PDB entry 7U5C | electron microscopy, 4.60 A resolution (low resolution: residue-level contacts below are approximate; hydrogen-bond / salt-bridge calls are withheld) | chains E and F of the 8 polymer chains in the assembly

Chain E:
Protein: CST complex subunit CTC1
Organism: Homo sapiens
Reference sequence: Q2NKJ3 (CTC1_HUMAN); numbering as in UniProt (aligned over 1-1217)
Sequence (1221 residues; each row starts with the number of its first residue; numbers below 1 keep their minus sign (Gly-3 is residue -3)):
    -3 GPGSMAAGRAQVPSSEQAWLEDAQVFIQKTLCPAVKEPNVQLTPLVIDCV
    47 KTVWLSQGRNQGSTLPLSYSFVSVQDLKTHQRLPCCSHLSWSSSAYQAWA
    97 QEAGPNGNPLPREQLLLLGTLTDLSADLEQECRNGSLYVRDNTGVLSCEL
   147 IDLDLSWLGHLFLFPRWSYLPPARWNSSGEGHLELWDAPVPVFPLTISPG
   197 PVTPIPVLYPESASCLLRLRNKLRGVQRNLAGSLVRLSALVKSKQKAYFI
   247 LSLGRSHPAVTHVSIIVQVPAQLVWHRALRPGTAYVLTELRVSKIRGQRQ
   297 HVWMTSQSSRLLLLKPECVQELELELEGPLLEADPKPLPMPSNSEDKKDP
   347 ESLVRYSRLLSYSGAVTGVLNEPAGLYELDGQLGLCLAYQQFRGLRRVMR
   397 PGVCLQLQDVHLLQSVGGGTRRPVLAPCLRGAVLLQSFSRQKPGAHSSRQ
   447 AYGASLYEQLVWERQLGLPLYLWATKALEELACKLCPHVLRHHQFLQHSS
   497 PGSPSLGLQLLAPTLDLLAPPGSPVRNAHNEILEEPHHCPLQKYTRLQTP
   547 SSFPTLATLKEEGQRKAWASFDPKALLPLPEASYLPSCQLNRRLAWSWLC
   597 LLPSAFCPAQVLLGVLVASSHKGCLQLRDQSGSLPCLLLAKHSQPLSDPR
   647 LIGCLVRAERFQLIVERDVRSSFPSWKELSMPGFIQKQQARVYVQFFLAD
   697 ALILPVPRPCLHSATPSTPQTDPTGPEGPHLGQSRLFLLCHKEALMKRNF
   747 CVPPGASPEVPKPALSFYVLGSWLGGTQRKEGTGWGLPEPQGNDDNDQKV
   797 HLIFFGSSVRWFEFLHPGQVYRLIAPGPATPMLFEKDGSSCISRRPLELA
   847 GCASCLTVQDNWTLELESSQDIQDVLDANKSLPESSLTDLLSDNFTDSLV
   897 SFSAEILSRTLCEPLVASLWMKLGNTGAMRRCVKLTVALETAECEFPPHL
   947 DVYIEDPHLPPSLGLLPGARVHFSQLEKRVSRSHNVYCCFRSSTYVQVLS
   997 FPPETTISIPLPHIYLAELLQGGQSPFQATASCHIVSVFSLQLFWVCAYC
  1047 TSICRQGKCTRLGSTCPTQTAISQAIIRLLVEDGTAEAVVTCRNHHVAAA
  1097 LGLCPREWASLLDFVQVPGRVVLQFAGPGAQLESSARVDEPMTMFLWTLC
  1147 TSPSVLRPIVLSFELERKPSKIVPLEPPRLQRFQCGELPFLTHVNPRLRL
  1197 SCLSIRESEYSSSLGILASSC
Unresolved in the structure: -3 to 7, 192-202, 311-344, 709-725, 1059
Construct notes: expression tag (-3 to 0)
Bound ions: Zn2+: Ser1048, Ile1049, Cys1050, Cys1055
Swiss-Prot annotation at these positions:
  - natural variant: Ala227 (A227V: In CRMCC1), Val259 (V259M: In CRMCC1), Gly503 (G503R: In CRMCC1), Val665 (V665G: In CRMCC1), Arg840 (R840W: In CRMCC1), Val871 (V871M: In CRMCC1), Arg975 (R975G: In CRMCC1), Cys985 (deletion: In CRMCC1), Arg987 (R987W: In CRMCC1), Leu1142 (L1142H: In CRMCC1), Leu1196 to Arg1202 (deletion: In CRMCC1)
From the paper describing this entry:
  - disease-associated variants - A227V, V259M, V665G: decreased binding to Polalpha/primase (citing earlier work)

Chain F:
Protein: CST complex subunit STN1
Organism: Homo sapiens
Reference sequence: Q9H668 (STN1_HUMAN); residues 1-368 here = UniProt positions 1-368
Sequence (368 residues; numbered 1 to 368; the number before each row is that of its first residue):
     1 MQPGSSRCEEETPSLLWGLDPVFLAFAKLYIRDILDMKESRQVPGVFLYN
    51 GHPIKQVDVLGTVIGVRERDAFYSYGVDDSTGVINCICWKKLNTESVSAA
   101 PSAARELSLTSQLKKLQETIEQKTKIEIGDTIRVRGSIRTYREEREIHAT
   151 TYYKVDDPVWNIQIARMLELPTIYRKVYDQPFHSSALEKEEALSNPGALD
   201 LPSLTSLLSEKAKEFLMENRVQSFYQQELEMVESLLSLANQPVIHSASSD
   251 QVNFKKDTTSKAIHSIFKNAIQLLQEKGLVFQKDDGFDNLYYVTREDKDL
   301 HRKIHRIIQQDCQKPNHMEKGCHFLHILACARLSIRPGLSEAVLQQVLEL
   351 LEDQSDIVSTMEHYYTAF
Unresolved in the structure: 1-10, 18, 92-108, 184-368
Swiss-Prot annotation at these positions:
  - DNA-binding region: Val57 to Val155 (OB)
  - natural variant: Arg135 (R135T: In CRMCC2), Asp157 (D157Y: In CRMCC2)
  - mutagenesis: Asp78 (D78A: Defective of TEN1 binding; when associated with Ala-164 or Ala-167), Ile164 (I164A: Defective of TEN1 binding; when associated with Ala-78), Met167 (M167A: Defective of TEN1 binding; when associated with Ala-78)

Chain E / chain F interface:
Pairs across the interface (75):
  Ala1013(E) with Lys176(F); Val177(F)
  His1030(E) with Arg135(F)
  Glu1078(E) with Ala25(F); Phe26(F); Arg135(F)
  Gly1080(E) with Phe26(F); Tyr178(F)
  Thr1081(E) with Pro21(F); Val22(F); Ala25(F); Tyr178(F)
  Ala1082(E) with Ala25(F)
  Leu1107(E) with Leu109(F)
  Phe1110(E) with Leu109(F)
  Pro1137(E) with Leu109(F); Thr110(F)
  Met1138(E) with Leu109(F)
  Met1140(E) with Thr110(F)
  Phe1141(E) with Leu109(F); Thr110(F); Gln112(F); Leu113(F); Leu116(F)
  Leu1142(E) with Leu109(F)
  Thr1144(E) with Leu113(F); Leu116(F)
  Leu1145(E) with Leu116(F)
  Ser1148(E) with Ile120(F)
  Gln1177(E) with Phe23(F); Leu24(F); Lys55(F)
  Phe1179(E) with Lys55(F)
  Gln1180(E) with Lys55(F); Ile138(F); Arg139(F)
  Cys1181(E) with Gly45(F); Val46(F); Ile54(F); Lys55(F); Ile138(F)
  Gly1182(E) with Gly45(F); Ile138(F); Arg139(F)
  Glu1183(E) with Pro44(F); Arg139(F); Thr140(F)
  Leu1184(E) with Val43(F); Pro44(F)
  Phe1186(E) with Ser14(F); Trp17(F); Phe23(F); Val43(F); Lys55(F)
  Leu1187(E) with Ser14(F); Leu15(F)
  Thr1188(E) with Ser14(F); Leu15(F); Trp17(F); Phe23(F)
  His1189(E) with Leu19(F)
  Val1190(E) with Trp17(F); Leu19(F); Phe23(F); Leu24(F)
  Asn1191(E) with Leu19(F); Leu24(F)
  Tyr1206(E) with Ile162(F)
  Ser1207(E) with Asn161(F); Ile162(F)
  Ser1209(E) with Val159(F); Asn161(F)
  Leu1210(E) with Asp156(F); Val159(F); Asn161(F)
Other interface residues (no listed pair), chain E (38 interface residues in all): Tyr1011, Leu1016, Glu1083, Pro1185, Gly1211
Other interface residues (no listed pair), chain F (40 interface residues in all): Leu16, Asp20, Gln56, Gln117, Ser137, Glu169, His183

In short:
The interface between chain E and chain F involves 38 residues on one side and 40 on the other. The Zn2+ site
is built by Ser1048(E), Ile1049(E), Cys1050(E) and Cys1055(E). UniProt lists a DNA-binding region and 3
mutagenesis sites on chain F. The paper reports that A227V, V259M and V665G of chain E reduce binding to
Polalpha/primase.
Chain E is CST complex subunit CTC1 and chain F is CST complex subunit STN1, both from Homo sapiens; the
structure, Cryo-EM structure of human CST bound to DNA polymerase alpha-primase in a recruitment state, was
determined by electron microscopy.
